3FC6 - chains A and C of the 4 polymer chains in the assembly; structure by X-ray diffraction, 2.06 A resolution.

[Chain A (and C)]
Molecule: Retinoic acid receptor RXR-alpha
Source organism: Homo sapiens
Notes: chain C of this document is another copy of the same molecule, construct and numbering; everything in this record applies to it too
UniProtKB: P19793 (RXRA_HUMAN); residues 225-462 here = UniProt positions 225-462
Sequence (242 residues; row label = number of the first residue in the row):
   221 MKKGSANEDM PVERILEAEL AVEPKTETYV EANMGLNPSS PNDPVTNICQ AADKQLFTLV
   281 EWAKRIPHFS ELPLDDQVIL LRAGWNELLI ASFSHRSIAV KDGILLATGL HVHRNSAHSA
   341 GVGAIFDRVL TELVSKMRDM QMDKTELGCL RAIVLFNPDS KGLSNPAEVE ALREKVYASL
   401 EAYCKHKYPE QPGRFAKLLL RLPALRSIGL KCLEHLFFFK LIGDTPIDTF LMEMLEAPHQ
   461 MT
Not modelled in the structure: 221-224, 243-262, 442-447, 458-462 (chain C: 221-224, 245-262, 435-447, 458-462)
Differences from the reference sequence: expression tag (221-224)
Residues lining bound ligands: retinoic acid (REA): Val265, Ile268, Cys269, Ala271, Ala272, Gln275, Trp305, Leu309, Ile310, Phe313, Arg316, Leu326, Ala327, Val342, Ile345, Cys432
Swiss-Prot annotation at these positions:
  - region: Arg348 to Gly368 (Required for nuclear export)
  - binding site (9-cis-retinoate): Arg316, Ala327
  - binding site (all-trans-retinoate): Arg316, Ala327
  - modified residue (Phosphoserine): Ser259, Ser260

[How chain A and chain C interact]
Contacting residue pairs - 11 pairs, chain A then chain C:
  His435(A) with Leu433(C); Glu434(C), hydrogen bond (side chain-backbone)
  Leu436(A) with Glu434(C)
  Phe437(A) with Cys269(C); Ala272(C), hydrophobic; Trp305(C), hydrophobic; Cys432(C)
  Lys440(A) with Asp263(C); Val265(C); Thr266(C)
  Leu441(A) with Cys269(C)
Other interface residues (no listed pair), chain A (6 interface residues in all): Phe438
Other interface residues (no listed pair), chain C (11 interface residues in all): Gln270, Asp273

[In short]
Chain A and chain C form an interface of 6 and 11 residues respectively, with 1 hydrogen bond. Its one
hydrogen-bonded contact is His435(A)-Glu434(C). Chain A binds retinoic acid.
Both chains are Retinoic acid receptor RXR-alpha (Homo sapiens). Entry 3FC6 (hRXRalpha & mLXRalpha with an
indole Pharmacophore, SB786875) was determined by X-ray diffraction.
